PDB entry 8IL9 | X-ray diffraction, 2.16 A resolution | chain A

# Chain A
Protein: Phototropin
Organism: Klebsormidium nitens
UniProt: A0A1Y1HNG4 (A0A1Y1HNG4_KLENI); residues 15-146 here correspond to UniProt positions 48-179 (UniProt number = residue number + 33)
Amino-acid sequence (153 residues; numbered 1 to 153; the number before each row is that of its first residue):
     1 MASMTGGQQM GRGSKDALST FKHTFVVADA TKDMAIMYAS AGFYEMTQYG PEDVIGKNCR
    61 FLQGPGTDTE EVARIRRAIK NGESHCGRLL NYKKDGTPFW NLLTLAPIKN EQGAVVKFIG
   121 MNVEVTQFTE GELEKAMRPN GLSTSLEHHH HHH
Not modelled in the structure: 1-22, 140-153
Sequence notes: initiating methionine (1); expression tag (2-14, 147-153); engineered mutation Asn122 (Gln155 in A0A1Y1HNG4)
Cystine bridges: Cys86 forms a disulfide with the same residue of a neighbouring copy of this chain
Residues lining bound ligands: FMN (flavin mononucleotide): Val26, Ala28, Met34, Phe43, Asn58, Cys59, Arg60, Leu62, Gln63, Val72, Ile75, Arg76, Ile79, Leu89, Asn91, Asn101, Leu103, Leu105, Phe118, Ile119, Gly120, Asn122

# Summary
Ligands of chain A: flavin mononucleotide.
Chain A is Phototropin (Klebsormidium nitens); the structure, Crystal structure of the LOV1 Q122N mutant of
Klebsormidium nitens phototropin, was determined by X-ray diffraction (same publication as 8J68, 8IYN and
8I11).
